PDB entry 1BBR | X-ray diffraction, 2.30 A resolution | chains H and E of the 4 polymer chains in the assembly

== Chain H ==
Protein: Epsilon-thrombin
From: Bos taurus
Notes: EC 3.4.21.5
UniProtKB: P00735 (THRB_BOVIN); aligned to UniProt positions 367-515 over residues 16-149 (the alignment contains insertions or deletions, so no single offset holds)
Amino-acid sequence (150 residues; each row starts with the number of its first residue; a row labelled like 60A-60I holds insertion residues (60A, then the next letters in order)):
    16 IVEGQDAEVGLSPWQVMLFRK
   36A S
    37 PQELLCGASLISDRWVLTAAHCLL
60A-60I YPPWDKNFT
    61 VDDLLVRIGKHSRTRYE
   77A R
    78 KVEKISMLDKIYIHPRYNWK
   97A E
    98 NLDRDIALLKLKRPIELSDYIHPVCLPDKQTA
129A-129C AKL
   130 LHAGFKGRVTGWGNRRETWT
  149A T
Swiss-Prot annotation at these positions:
  - active site (Charge relay system): His57, Asp102
  - glycosylation: Asn60G (N-linked (GlcNAc...) asparagine)
Disulfide bonds: Cys42-Cys58

== Chain E ==
Protein: Epsilon-thrombin
From: Bos taurus
Notes: EC 3.4.21.5
UniProtKB: P00735 (THRB_BOVIN); the construct lacks a stretch of the UniProt sequence and is renumbered around it, so the offset changes along the chain: 150-184 = UniProt 521-555; 187-204 = UniProt 563-580; 205-217 = UniProt 583-595; 219-221 = UniProt 596-598; 1 more segments
Amino-acid sequence (109 residues; numbered 150 to 247 plus 12 insertion-coded residues; 1 number in that range is skipped by the numbering (no residue carries it; nothing is unmodelled there); the number before each row is that of its first residue; a row labelled like 149B-149E holds insertion residues (149B, then the next letters in order)):
149B-149E SVAE
   150 VQPSVLQVVNLPLVERPVCKASTRIRITDNMFCAG
  184A Y
   185 KP
186A-186D GEGK
   187 RGDACEGDSGGPFVMKSP
204A-204B YN
   205 NRWYQMGIVSWGE
   219 GCD
  221A R
   222 DGKYGFYTHVFRLKKWIQKVIDRLGS
Swiss-Prot annotation at these positions:
  - region: Ala183 to Val200 (High affinity receptor-binding region which is also known as the TP508 peptide)
  - active site: Ser195 (Charge relay system)
Disulfide bonds: Cys168-Cys182, Cys191-Cys220

== How chain H and chain E interact ==
Contacting residue pairs (161):
  Ile16(H) - Gln156(E)
  Ile16(H) - Val158(E)  hydrophobic
  Ile16(H) - Asp189(E)
  Ile16(H) - Asp194(E)  hydrogen bond (backbone-side chain)
  Val17(H) - Gly188(E)
  Val17(H) - Asp189(E)  hydrogen bond (backbone-backbone)
  Val17(H) - Cys191(E)  hydrophobic
  Val17(H) - Cys220(E)  hydrophobic
  Val17(H) - Asp221(E)
  Glu18(H) - Val158(E)
  Glu18(H) - Arg187(E)
  Gly19(H) - Val157(E)
  Gln20(H) - Leu155(E)
  Gln20(H) - Gln156(E)
  Gln20(H) - Val157(E)  hydrogen bond (backbone-backbone)
  Asp21(H) - Val154(E)
  Asp21(H) - Leu155(E)
  Asp21(H) - Gln156(E)  hydrogen bond
  Ala22(H) - Leu155(E)  hydrogen bond (backbone-backbone)
  Ala22(H) - Val157(E)  hydrophobic
  Leu26(H) - Val157(E)  hydrophobic
  Trp29(H) - Trp207(E)  hydrophobic
  Gln30(H) - Leu155(E)
  Gln30(H) - Pro198(E)
  Cys42(H) - Ser195(E)
  Gly43(H) - Ser195(E)  hydrogen bond (backbone-backbone)
  Gly43(H) - Gly196(E)
  Gly43(H) - Gly197(E)
  Ala44(H) - Gly196(E)
  Ala44(H) - Gly197(E)
  Ser45(H) - Pro198(E)
  Ser45(H) - Gln209(E)  hydrogen bond
  Ile47(H) - Gln209(E)
  Ile47(H) - Ile242(E)  hydrophobic
  Trp51(H) - Val241(E)  hydrophobic
  Trp51(H) - Ile242(E)
  Leu53(H) - Gly196(E)
  Leu53(H) - Gln209(E)
  Thr54(H) - Gly196(E)
  Ala55(H) - Gly196(E)
  His57(H) - Ser195(E)  hydrogen bond
  His57(H) - Ser214(E)
  Cys58(H) - Ser195(E)
  His71(H) - Val154(E)
  His71(H) - Leu155(E)  hydrogen bond (backbone-backbone)
  Ser72(H) - Ser153(E)
  Arg73(H) - Ser149B(E)  hydrogen bond (side chain-backbone)
  Arg73(H) - Val149C(E)
  Arg73(H) - Gln151(E)  hydrogen bond
  Arg73(H) - Pro152(E)  hydrogen bond (side chain-backbone)
  Arg73(H) - Ser153(E)  hydrogen bond (backbone-backbone)
  Thr74(H) - Ser149B(E)  hydrogen bond (side chain-backbone)
  Tyr89(H) - Trp237(E)
  Tyr89(H) - Val241(E)  hydrophobic
  Tyr89(H) - Arg244(E)  hydrogen bond
  His91(H) - Trp237(E)
  Pro92(H) - Trp237(E)
  Glu97A(H) - Arg175(E)  salt bridge
  Asn98(H) - Arg175(E)  hydrogen bond (side chain-backbone)
  Asn98(H) - Thr177(E)  hydrogen bond
  Asn98(H) - Met180(E)
  Asn98(H) - Trp215(E)
  Leu99(H) - Met180(E)
  Asp100(H) - Thr177(E)
  Asp100(H) - Asn179(E)  hydrogen bond
  Asp100(H) - Met180(E)
  Arg101(H) - Asn179(E)
  Asp102(H) - Ser214(E)  hydrogen bond
  Asp102(H) - Thr229(E)  hydrogen bond (backbone-side chain)
  Ile103(H) - Ile212(E)  hydrophobic
  Ile103(H) - Trp237(E)  hydrophobic
  Ile103(H) - Ile238(E)  hydrophobic
  Leu105(H) - Trp237(E)  hydrophobic
  Leu105(H) - Val241(E)  hydrophobic
  Lys107(H) - Arg244(E)
  Val121(H) - Val200(E)  hydrophobic
  Val121(H) - Trp207(E)
  Val121(H) - Gln209(E)
  Cys122(H) - Arg206(E)
  Cys122(H) - Trp207(E)  hydrogen bond (backbone-backbone)
  Cys122(H) - Tyr208(E)
  Cys122(H) - Gln209(E)  hydrogen bond (backbone-backbone)
  Leu123(H) - Tyr208(E)
  Leu123(H) - Val231(E)  hydrophobic
  Pro124(H) - Tyr208(E)  hydrophobic
  Pro124(H) - Gln209(E)
  Pro124(H) - Met210(E)  hydrophobic
  Pro124(H) - Phe232(E)
  Pro124(H) - Lys235(E)  hydrogen bond (backbone-side chain)
  Asp125(H) - Phe232(E)
  Lys126(H) - Phe232(E)
  Thr128(H) - Tyr208(E)
  Ala129(H) - Phe232(E)  hydrophobic
  Lys129B(H) - Tyr204A(E)
  Leu129C(H) - Leu162(E)
  Leu129C(H) - Met201(E)
  Leu129C(H) - Pro204(E)
  Leu130(H) - Leu162(E)  hydrophobic
  Leu130(H) - Met210(E)  hydrophobic
  Leu130(H) - His230(E)
  His131(H) - Leu162(E)
  Ala132(H) - Leu162(E)
  Ala132(H) - Glu164(E)
  Gly133(H) - Pro161(E)
  Gly133(H) - Leu162(E)  hydrogen bond (backbone-backbone)
  Phe134(H) - Pro161(E)
  Phe134(H) - Leu162(E)  hydrogen bond (backbone-backbone)
  Phe134(H) - Met201(E)  hydrophobic
  Lys135(H) - Leu160(E)
  Lys135(H) - Pro161(E)
  Lys135(H) - Tyr184A(E)  hydrogen bond
  Lys135(H) - Lys186D(E)
  Lys135(H) - Met201(E)
  Gly136(H) - Asn159(E)
  Gly136(H) - Leu160(E)  hydrogen bond (backbone-backbone)
  Gly136(H) - Phe199(E)
  Gly136(H) - Val200(E)
  Gly136(H) - Met201(E)
  Arg137(H) - Val157(E)
  Arg137(H) - Val158(E)
  Arg137(H) - Asn159(E)  hydrogen bond
  Arg137(H) - Pro198(E)
  Arg137(H) - Phe199(E)
  Arg137(H) - Val200(E)  hydrogen bond (backbone-backbone)
  Arg137(H) - Trp207(E)
  Val138(H) - Gln156(E)
  Val138(H) - Val157(E)
  Val138(H) - Val158(E)  hydrogen bond (backbone-backbone)
  Val138(H) - Pro198(E)
  Val138(H) - Phe199(E)  hydrophobic
  Val138(H) - Tyr228(E)
  Thr139(H) - Gln156(E)
  Thr139(H) - Val157(E)
  Thr139(H) - Pro198(E)
  Gly140(H) - Leu155(E)
  Gly140(H) - Gln156(E)  hydrogen bond (backbone-backbone)
  Gly140(H) - Asp194(E)
  Trp141(H) - Pro152(E)
  Trp141(H) - Val154(E)
  Trp141(H) - Leu155(E)
  Trp141(H) - Asp194(E)
  Gly142(H) - Pro152(E)
  Gly142(H) - Glu192(E)
  Gly142(H) - Gly193(E)
  Gly142(H) - Asp194(E)  hydrogen bond (backbone-side chain)
  Asn143(H) - Val150(E)
  Asn143(H) - Cys191(E)
  Asn143(H) - Glu192(E)  hydrogen bond
  Arg144(H) - Val150(E)  hydrogen bond (backbone-backbone)
  Arg144(H) - Gln151(E)
  Arg144(H) - Pro152(E)
  Arg144(H) - Gln156(E)
  Arg145(H) - Val150(E)
  Arg145(H) - Cys191(E)
  Arg145(H) - Glu192(E)
  Glu146(H) - Gly219(E)
  Glu146(H) - Cys220(E)  hydrogen bond (side chain-backbone)
  Glu146(H) - Arg221A(E)  salt bridge
  Thr147(H) - Glu192(E)  hydrogen bond
  Thr149(H) - Val150(E)
  Thr149A(H) - Val150(E)
Other interface residues (no listed pair), chain H (70 interface residues in all): Ser27, Ile90, Ala104
Other interface residues (no listed pair), chain E (69 interface residues in all): Glu149E, Val163, Ile174, Phe181, Ala190, Ser203, Val213, Leu234

== In short ==
Chain H and chain E form an interface of 70 and 69 residues respectively, with 36 hydrogen bonds and 2 salt
bridges. Polar contacts include Glu97A(H)-Arg175(E), Glu146(H)-Arg221A(E) and Ile16(H)-Asp194(E). UniProt
lists active-site residues His57(H) and Asp102(H) on chain H; active-site residue Ser195(E) on chain E.
Chain H is Epsilon-thrombin and chain E is Epsilon-thrombin, both from Bos taurus; the structure, The
structure of residues 7-16 of the A alpha chain of human fibrinogen bound to bovine ..., was determined by
X-ray diffraction.
